Entry 7XG0 (electron microscopy, 2.60 A resolution); this record covers chains F and K of the 11 polymer chains in the assembly.

[Chain F]
Molecule: Csf2
From: Pseudomonas aeruginosa
Chain sequence (348 residues; numbered 1 to 348; the number before each row is that of its first residue):
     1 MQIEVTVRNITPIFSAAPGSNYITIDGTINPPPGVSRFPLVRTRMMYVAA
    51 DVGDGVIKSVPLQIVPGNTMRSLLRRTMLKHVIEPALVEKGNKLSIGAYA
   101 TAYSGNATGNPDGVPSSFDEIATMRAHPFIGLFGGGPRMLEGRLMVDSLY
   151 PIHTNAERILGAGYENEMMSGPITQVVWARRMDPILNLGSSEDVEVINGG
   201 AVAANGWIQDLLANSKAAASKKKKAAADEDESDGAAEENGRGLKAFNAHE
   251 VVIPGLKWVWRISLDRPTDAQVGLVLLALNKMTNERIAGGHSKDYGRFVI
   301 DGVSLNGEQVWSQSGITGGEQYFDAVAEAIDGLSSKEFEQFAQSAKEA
Unresolved in the structure: 218-239, 346-348

[Chain K]
Molecule: TS
Sequence (54 nucleotides; each row starts with the number of its first residue):
     1 CTGCCGCACTTGCTCATCAAGCCTTCCTTCAGGTGTTGCTCCAGAAAGGG
    51 TGTT
Unresolved in the structure: 1-14, 54

[Chain F / chain K interface]
Contacting residue pairs (20):
  Tyr22(F) with DG21(K), phosphate contact
  Ser36(F) with DA20(K), hydrogen bond to the base
  Arg37(F) with DA20(K), phosphate contact
  Phe38(F) with DA19(K), base contact; DA20(K), sugar contact
  Pro39(F) with DA20(K), phosphate contact; DG21(K), base contact
  Gly109(F) with DT28(K), sugar contact
  Asn110(F) with DT28(K), phosphate contact
  Pro111(F) with DT28(K), sugar contact; DT29(K), sugar contact
  Gly113(F) with DT29(K), phosphate contact; DC30(K), sugar contact
  Arg181(F) with DG21(K), base contact
  Arg241(F) with DA20(K), salt bridge to the phosphate; DG21(K), hydrogen bond to the sugar; DC22(K), sugar contact
  Phe246(F) with DA19(K), base contact; DA20(K), sugar contact
  Asn247(F) with DG21(K), hydrogen bond to the base
Interface residues without a listed pair, chain F (16 interface residues in all): Ile25, Lys244, Ala245

[Summary]
16 residues of chain F and 7 residues of chain K are in contact; the contacts include 3 hydrogen bonds and 1
salt bridge. Polar pairs include Ser36(F)-DA20(K), Asn247(F)-DG21(K) and Arg241(F)-DG21(K).
Chain F is Csf2 (Pseudomonas aeruginosa) and chain K is TS; the structure, CryoEM structure of type IV-A
Csf-crRNA-dsDNA ternary complex, was determined by electron microscopy, deposited together with 7XF1, 7XFZ,
7XG1, 7XG2, 7XG3 and 7XG4.
